PDB entry 1NFJ | X-ray diffraction, 2.00 A resolution | chain A

Chain A:
Molecule: conserved hypothetical protein AF1956
Source organism: Archaeoglobus fulgidus
UniProt: O28323 (ALBA2_ARCFU); residue numbers follow UniProt; this construct covers 1-89
Chain sequence (89 residues; row label = number of the first residue in the row):
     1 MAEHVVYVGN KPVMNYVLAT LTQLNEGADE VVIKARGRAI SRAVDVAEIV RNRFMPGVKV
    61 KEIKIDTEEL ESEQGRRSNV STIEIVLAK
Not modelled in the structure: 1-2
UniProt features mapped onto this chain:
  - mutagenesis: N10 (N10A: Slight decrease in ability to bind DNA), K11 (K11R/Q/M: Less stable tetramers; decreased ability to bind DNA), L18 (L18R: Less stable tetramers; decreased ability to bind DNA), F54 (F54R: Less stable tetramers; decreased ability to bind DNA)

In short:
Curated annotation (UniProt) lists 4 mutagenesis sites.
Chain A is conserved hypothetical protein AF1956 (Archaeoglobus fulgidus); the structure, Structure of a Sir2
substrate, alba, reveals a mechanism for deactylation-induced enhancement of DNA-binding, was determined by
X-ray diffraction (same publication as 1NFH).
